5JHS - chains O and P of the 28 polymer chains in the assembly; structure by X-ray diffraction, 3.00 A resolution.

[Chain O]
Molecule: Proteasome subunit alpha type-2
Source organism: Saccharomyces cerevisiae (strain ATCC 204508 / S288c)
Notes: EC 3.4.25.1
UniProtKB: P23639 (PSA2_YEAST); numbering as in UniProt (aligned over 1-250)
Sequence (250 residues; each row starts with the number of its first residue):
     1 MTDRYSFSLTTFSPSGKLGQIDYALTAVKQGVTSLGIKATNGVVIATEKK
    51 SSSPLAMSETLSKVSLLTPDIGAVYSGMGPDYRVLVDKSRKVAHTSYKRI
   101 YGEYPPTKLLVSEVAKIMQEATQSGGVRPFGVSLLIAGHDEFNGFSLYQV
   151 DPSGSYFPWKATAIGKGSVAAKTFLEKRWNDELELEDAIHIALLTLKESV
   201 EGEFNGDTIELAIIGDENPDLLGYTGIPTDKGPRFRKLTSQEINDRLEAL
Swiss-Prot annotation at these positions:
  - cross-link: Lys108 (Glycyl lysine isopeptide (Lys-Gly) (interchain with G-Cter in ubiquitin))

[Chain P]
Molecule: Proteasome subunit alpha type-3
Source organism: Saccharomyces cerevisiae (strain ATCC 204508 / S288c)
Notes: EC 3.4.25.1
UniProtKB: P23638 (PSA3_YEAST); residues 0-257 here correspond to UniProt positions 1-258 (UniProt number = residue number + 1)
Sequence (258 residues; each row starts with the number of its first residue; numbering starts at 0):
     0 MGSRRYDSRTTIFSPEGRLYQVEYALESISHAGTAIGIMASDGIVLAAER
    50 KVTSTLLEQDTSTEKLYKLNDKIAVAVAGLTADAEILINTARIHAQNYLK
   100 TYNEDIPVEILVRRLSDIKQGYTQHGGLRPFGVSFIYAGYDDRYGYQLYT
   150 SNPSGNYTGWKAISVGANTSAAQTLLQMDYKDDMKVDDAIELALKTLSKT
   200 TDSSALTYDRLEFATIRKGANDGEVYQKIFKPQEIKDILVKTGITKKDED
   250 EEADEDMK
Not modelled in the structure: 0, 245-257
Swiss-Prot annotation at these positions:
  - cross-link (Glycyl lysine isopeptide (Lys-Gly)): Lys99 (interchain with G-Cter in ubiquitin), Lys198 (interchain with G-Cter in ubiquitin), Lys230 (interchain with G-Cter in ubiquitin)

[Chain O / chain P interface]
Contacting residue pairs (62; chain O residue first):
  Arg4(O) - Ser2(P)
  Tyr5(O) - Ser2(P)
  Tyr5(O) - Tyr5(P)
  Ser6(O) - Gly125(P)
  Ser6(O) - Leu127(P)
  Phe7(O) - Ser2(P)
  Phe7(O) - Tyr5(P)
  Phe7(O) - Asp6(P)
  Phe7(O) - Gly126(P)
  Ser8(O) - Gly126(P)  hydrogen bond (backbone-backbone)
  Ser8(O) - Leu127(P)
  Ser8(O) - Arg128(P)  hydrogen bond (side chain-backbone)
  Thr10(O) - Arg128(P)
  Thr11(O) - Ser7(P)
  Thr11(O) - Thr9(P)
  Thr11(O) - Gln20(P)
  Phe12(O) - Gln20(P)
  Phe12(O) - Tyr23(P)
  Phe12(O) - Ala24(P)  hydrophobic
  Phe12(O) - Arg128(P)
  Phe12(O) - Pro129(P)
  Phe12(O) - Gly131(P)
  Ser13(O) - Tyr23(P)
  Pro14(O) - Tyr23(P)  hydrophobic
  Pro14(O) - Glu26(P)
  Ser15(O) - Glu26(P)
  Ser15(O) - His30(P)
  Gly16(O) - Tyr23(P)
  Gly16(O) - Ser27(P)  hydrogen bond (backbone-side chain)
  Lys38(O) - Glu57(P)  salt bridge
  Ser112(O) - Glu84(P)
  Lys116(O) - Ile85(P)
  Gln119(O) - Ala81(P)
  Gln119(O) - Asp82(P)  hydrogen bond
  Gln119(O) - Ile85(P)
  Gln119(O) - Arg128(P)
  Thr122(O) - Arg128(P)  hydrogen bond (backbone-side chain)
  Gln123(O) - Tyr121(P)
  Gln123(O) - Leu127(P)
  Gln123(O) - Arg128(P)  hydrogen bond (side chain-backbone)
  Gln123(O) - Phe130(P)
  Gly125(O) - Leu127(P)
  Ser153(O) - Ala81(P)
  Gly154(O) - Ala81(P)
  Ser155(O) - Ala81(P)
  Tyr156(O) - Glu84(P)  hydrogen bond
  Phe157(O) - Leu56(P)  hydrophobic
  Pro158(O) - Leu56(P)
  Pro158(O) - Glu57(P)  hydrogen bond (backbone-backbone)
  Pro158(O) - Thr60(P)
  Pro158(O) - Ser61(P)
  Trp159(O) - Ser53(P)
  Trp159(O) - Leu55(P)
  Trp159(O) - Leu56(P)
  Lys160(O) - Thr54(P)
  Lys160(O) - Leu55(P)  hydrogen bond (backbone-backbone)
  Lys160(O) - Leu56(P)
  Lys160(O) - Glu57(P)
  Ala161(O) - Leu55(P)
  Leu175(O) - Leu55(P)  hydrophobic
  Glu176(O) - Thr54(P)
  Glu176(O) - Leu55(P)
Also at the interface, not in a pair above, chain O (34 interface residues in all): Leu18, Ser124, Tyr148, Trp179
Also at the interface, not in a pair above, chain P (32 interface residues in all): Leu79, Thr80

[Overview]
34 residues of chain O face 32 of chain P across their interface; the contacts include 9 hydrogen bonds and 1
salt bridge. Polar contacts include Lys38(O)-Glu57(P), Ser8(O)-Arg128(P) and Gly16(O)-Ser27(P).
Chain O is Proteasome subunit alpha type-2 and chain P is Proteasome subunit alpha type-3, both from
Saccharomyces cerevisiae (strain ATCC 204508 / S288c); the structure, Yeast 20S proteasome in complex with the
peptidic epoxyketone inhibitor 15, was determined by X-ray diffraction, deposited together with 5JHR.
